Entry 6W19 (electron microscopy, 5.50 A resolution (low resolution: residue-level contacts below are approximate; hydrogen-bond / salt-bridge calls are withheld)); this record covers chains G and g of the 50 polymer chains in the assembly.

== Chain G ==
Name: Major capsid protein
From: Epstein-Barr virus (strain B95-8)
Reference sequence: P03226 (MCP_EBVB9); numbering as in UniProt (aligned over 1-1381)
Chain sequence (1381 residues; each row starts with the number of its first residue):
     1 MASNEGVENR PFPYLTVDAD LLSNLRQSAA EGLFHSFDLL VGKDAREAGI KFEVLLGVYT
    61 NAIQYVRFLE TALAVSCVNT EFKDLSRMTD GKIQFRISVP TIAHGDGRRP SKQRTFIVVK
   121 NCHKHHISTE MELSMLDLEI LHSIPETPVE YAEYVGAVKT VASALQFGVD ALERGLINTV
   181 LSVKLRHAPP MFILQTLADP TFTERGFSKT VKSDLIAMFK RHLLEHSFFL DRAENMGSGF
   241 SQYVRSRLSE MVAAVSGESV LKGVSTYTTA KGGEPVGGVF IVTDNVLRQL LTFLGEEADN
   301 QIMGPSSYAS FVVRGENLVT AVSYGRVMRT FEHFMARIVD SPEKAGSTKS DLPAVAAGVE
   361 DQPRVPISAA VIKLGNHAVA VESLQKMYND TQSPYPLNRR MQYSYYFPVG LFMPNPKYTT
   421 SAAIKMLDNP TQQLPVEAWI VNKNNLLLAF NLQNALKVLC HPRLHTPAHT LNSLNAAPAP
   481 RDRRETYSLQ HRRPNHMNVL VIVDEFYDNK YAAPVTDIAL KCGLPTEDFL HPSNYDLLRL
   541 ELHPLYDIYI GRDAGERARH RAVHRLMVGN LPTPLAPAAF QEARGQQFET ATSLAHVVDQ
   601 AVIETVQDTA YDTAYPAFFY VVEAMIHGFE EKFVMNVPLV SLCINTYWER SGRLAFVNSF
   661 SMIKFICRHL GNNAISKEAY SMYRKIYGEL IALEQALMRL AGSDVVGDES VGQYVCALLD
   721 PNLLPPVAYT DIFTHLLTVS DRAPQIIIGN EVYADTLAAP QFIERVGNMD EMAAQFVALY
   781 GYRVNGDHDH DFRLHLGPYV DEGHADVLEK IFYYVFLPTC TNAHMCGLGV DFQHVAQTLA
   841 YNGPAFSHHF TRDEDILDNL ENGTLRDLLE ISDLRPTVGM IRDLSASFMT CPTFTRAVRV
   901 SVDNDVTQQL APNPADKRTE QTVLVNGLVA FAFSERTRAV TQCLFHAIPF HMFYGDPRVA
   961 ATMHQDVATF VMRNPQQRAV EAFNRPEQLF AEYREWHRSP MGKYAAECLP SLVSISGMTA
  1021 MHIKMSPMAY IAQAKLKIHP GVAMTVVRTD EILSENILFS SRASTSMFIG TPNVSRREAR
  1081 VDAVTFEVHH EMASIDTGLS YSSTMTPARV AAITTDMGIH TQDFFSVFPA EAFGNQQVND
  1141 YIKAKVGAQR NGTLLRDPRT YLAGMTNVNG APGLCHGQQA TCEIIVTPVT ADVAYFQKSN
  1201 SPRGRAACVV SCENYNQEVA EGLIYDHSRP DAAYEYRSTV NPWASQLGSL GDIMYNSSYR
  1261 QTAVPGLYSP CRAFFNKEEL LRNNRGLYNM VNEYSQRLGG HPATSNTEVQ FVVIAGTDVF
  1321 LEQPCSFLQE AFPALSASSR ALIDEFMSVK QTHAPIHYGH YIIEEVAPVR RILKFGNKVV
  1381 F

== Chain g ==
Name: Triplex capsid protein 1
From: Epstein-Barr virus (strain B95-8)
Reference sequence: P03187 (TRX1_EBVB9); residue numbers follow UniProt; this construct covers 1-364
Chain sequence (364 residues; numbered 1 to 364; the number before each row is that of its first residue):
     1 MKVQGSVDRR RLQRRIAGLL PPPARRLNIS RGSEFTRDVR GLVEEHAQAS SLSAAAVWRA
    61 GLLAPGEVAV AGGGSGGGSF SWSGWRPPVF GDFLIHASSF NNAEATGTPL FQFKQSDPFS
   121 GVDAVFTPLS LFILMNHGRG VAARVEAGGG LTRMANLLYD SPATLADLVP DFGRLVADRR
   181 FHNFITPVGP LVENIKSTYL NKITTVVHGP VVSKAIPRST VKVTVPQEAF VDLDAWLSGG
   241 AGGGGGVCFV GGLGLQPCPA DARLYVALTY EEAGPRFTFF QSSRGHCQIM NILRIYYSPS
   301 IMHRYAVVQP LHIEELTFGA VACLGTFSAT DGWRRSAFNY RGSSLPVVEI DSFYSNVSDW
   361 EVIL
Unresolved in the structure: 137-148, 239-254

== How chain G and chain g interact ==
Residue-residue contacts (56; chain G residue first):
  Tyr65(G) with Arg31(g)
  Met135(G) with Glu45(g)
  Leu136(G) with Arg218(g)
  Leu138(G) with Val43(g); Glu44(g); Glu45(g)
  Glu139(G) with Ala47(g); Arg218(g)
  Leu141(G) with Arg40(g)
  His142(G) with Glu44(g); Ala71(g)
  Glu146(G) with Ser51(g)
  Tyr154(G) with Arg40(g)
  Val158(G) with Arg40(g)
  Val161(G) with Phe35(g)
  Ala162(G) with Glu34(g)
  Leu165(G) with Glu34(g); Val39(g)
  Gln166(G) with Glu34(g)
  Val169(G) with Arg31(g)
  Leu172(G) with Ile29(g)
  Thr1071(G) with Asn28(g)
  Pro1072(G) with Asn28(g); Ile29(g)
  Asn1073(G) with Arg26(g); Leu27(g); Ile29(g)
  Val1074(G) with Arg26(g); Leu27(g); Ile29(g)
  Ser1075(G) with Arg26(g)
  Arg1076(G) with Ala24(g); Leu42(g)
  Ala1079(G) with Ser83(g)
  Arg1080(G) with Trp85(g); Ala260(g); Asp261(g); Ser328(g)
  Val1081(G) with Trp85(g); Pro210(g); Val211(g); Val212(g); Ser352(g); Phe353(g)
  Asp1082(G) with Thr220(g); Ser352(g)
  Phe1086(G) with Leu42(g)
  Val1088(G) with Ile29(g)
  Arg1159(G) with Trp236(g); Leu237(g)
  Ala1163(G) with Ile292(g); Ile295(g)
  Met1165(G) with Leu237(g); Arg284(g)
  Asn1167(G) with Leu237(g); Ser238(g)
Interface residues without a listed pair, chain G (36 interface residues in all): Ile144, Asp170, Glu173, Ile1314
Interface residues without a listed pair, chain g (41 interface residues in all): Arg25, His46, Arg59, Leu255, Thr326, Phe327

== Overview ==
36 residues of chain G face 41 of chain g across their interface.
Here chain G is Major capsid protein and chain g is Triplex capsid protein 1, both from Epstein-Barr virus
(strain B95-8). Entry 6W19 (Structures of Capsid and Capsid-Associated Tegument Complex inside the
Epstein-Barr Virus) was determined by electron microscopy (same publication as 6W2D and 6W2E).
